PDB entry 1Q7Y | X-ray diffraction, 3.20 A resolution | chains A and E of the 31 polymer chains in the assembly

Chain A:
Molecule: 23S ribosomal RNA
From: Haloarcula marismortui
Sequence (2922 nucleotides; each row starts with the number of its first residue):
     2 UUGGCUACUA UGCCAGCUGG UGGAUUGCUC GGCUCAGGCG CUGAUGAAGG ACGUGCCAAG
    62 CUGCGAUAAG CCAUGGGGAG CCGCACGGAG GCGAAGAACC AUGGAUUUCC GAAUGAGAAU
   122 CUCUCUAACA AUUGCUUCGC GCAAUGAGGA ACCCCGAGAA CUGAAACAUC UCAGUAUCGG
   182 GAGGAACAGA AAACGCAAUG UGAUGUCGUU AGUAACCGCG AGUGAACGCG AUACAGCCCA
   242 AACCGAAGCC CUCACGGGCA AUGUGGUGUC AGGGCUACCU CUCAUCAGCC GACCGUCUCG
   302 ACGAAGUCUC UUGGAACAGA GCGUGAUACA GGGUGACAAC CCCGUACUCG AGACCAGUAC
   362 GACGUGCGGU AGUGCCAGAG UAGCGGGGGU UGGAUAUCCC UCGCGAAUAA CGCAGGCAUC
   422 GACUGCGAAG GCUAAACACA ACCUGAGACC GAUAGUGAAC AAGUAGUGUG AACGAACGCU
   482 GCAAAGUACC CUCAGAAGGG AGGCGAAAUA GAGCAUGAAA UCAGUUGGCG AUCGAGCGAC
   542 AGGGCAUACA AGGUCCCUCG ACGAAUGACC GACGCGCGAG CGUCCAGUAA GACUCACGGG
   602 AAGCCGAUGU UCUGUCGUAC GUUUUGAAAA ACGAGCCAGG GAGUGUGUCU GCAUGGCAAG
   662 UCUAACCGGA GUAUCCGGGG AGGCACAGGG AAACCGACAU GGCCGCAGGG CUUUGCCCGA
   722 GGGCCGCCGU CUUCAAGGGC GGGGAGCCAU GUGGACACGA CCCGAAUCCG GACGAUCUAC
   782 GCAUGGACAA GAUGAAGCGU GCCGAAAGGC ACGUGGAAGU CUGUUAGAGU UGGUGUCCUA
   842 CAAUACCCUC UCGUGAUCUA UGUGUAGGGG UGAAAGGCCC AUCGAGUCCG GCAACAGCUG
   902 GUUCCAAUCG AAACAUGUCG AAGCAUGACC UCCGCCGAGG UAGUCUGUGA GGUAGAGCGA
   962 CCGAUUGGUG UGUCCGCCUC CGAGAGGAGU CGGCACACCU GUCAAACUCC AAACUUACAG
  1022 ACGCCGUUUG ACGCGGGGAU UCCGGUGCGC GGGGUAAGCC UGUGUACCAG GAGGGGAACA
  1082 ACCCAGAGAU AGGUUAAGGU CCCCAAGUGU GGAUUAAGUG UAAUCCUCUG AAGGUGGUCU
  1142 CGAGCCCUAG ACAGCCGGGA GGUGAGCUUA GAAGCAGCUA CCCUCUAAGA AAAGCGUAAC
  1202 AGCUUACCGG CCGAGGUUUG AGGCGCCCAA AAUGAUCGGG ACUCAAAUCC ACCACCGAGA
  1262 CCUGUCCGUA CCACUCAUAC UGGUAAUCGA GUAGAUUGGC GCUCUAAUUG GAUGGAAGUA
  1322 GGGGUGAAAA CUCCUAUGGA CCGAUUAGUG ACGAAAAUCC UGGCCAUAGU AGCAGCGAUA
  1382 GUCGGGUGAG AACCCCGACG GCCUAAUGGA UAAGGGUUCC UCAGCACUGC UGAUCAGCUG
  1442 AGGGUUAGCC GGUCCUAAGU CAUACCGCAA CUCGACUAUG ACGAAAUGGG AAACGGGUUA
  1502 AUAUUCCCGU GCCACUAUGC AGUGAAAGUU GACGCCCUGG GGUCGAUCAC GCUGGGCAUU
  1562 CGCCCAGUCG AACCGUCCAA CUCCGUGGAA GCCGUAAUGG CAGGAAGCGG ACGAACGGCG
  1622 GCAUAGGGAA ACGUGAUUCA ACCUGGGGCC CAUGAAAAGA CGAGCAUAGU GUCCGUACCG
  1682 AGAACCGACA CAGGUGUCCA UGGCGGCGAA AGCCAAGGCC UGUCGGGAGC AACCAACGUU
  1742 AGGGAAUUCG GCAAGUUAGU CCCGUACCUU CGGAAGAAGG GAUGCCUGCU CCGGAACGGA
  1802 GCAGGUCGCA GUGACUCGGA AGCUCGGACU GUCUAGUAAC AACAUAGGUG ACCGCAAAUC
  1862 CGCAAGGACU CGUACGGUCA CUGAAUCCUG CCCAGUGCAG GUAUCUGAAC ACCUCGUACA
  1922 AGAGGACGAA GGACCUGUCA ACGGCGGGGG UAACUAUGAC CCUCUUAAGG UAGCGUAGUA
  1982 CCUUGCCGCA UCAGUAGCGG CUUGCAUGAA UGGAUUAACC AGAGCUUCAC UGUCCCAACG
  2042 UUGGGCCCGG UGAACUGUAC AUUCCAGUGC GGAGUCUGGA GACACCCAGG GGGAAGCGAA
  2102 GACCCUAUGG AGCUUUACUG CAGGCUGUCG CUGAGACGUG GUCGCCGAUG UGCAGCAUAG
  2162 GUAGGAGACA CUACACAGGU ACCCGCGCUA GCGGGCCACC GAGUCAACAG UGAAAUACUA
  2222 CCCGUCGGUG ACUGCGACUC UCACUCCGGG AGGAGGACAC CGAUAGCCGG GCAGUUUGAC
  2282 UGGGGCGGUA CGCGCUCGAA AAGAUAUCGA GCGCGCCCUA UGGCUAUCUC AGCCGGGACA
  2342 GAGACCCGGC GAAGAGUGCA AGAGCAAAAG AUAGCUUGAC AGUGUUCUUC CCAACGAGGA
  2402 ACGCUGACGC GAAAGCGUGG UCUAGCGAAC CAAUUAGCCU GCUUGAUGCG GGCAAUUGAU
  2462 GACAGAAAAG CUACCCUAGG GAUAACAGAG UCGUCACUCG CAAGAGCACA UAUCGACCGA
  2522 GUGGCUUGCU ACCUCGAUGU CGGUUCCCUC CAUCCUGCCC GUGCAGAAGC GGGCAAGGGU
  2582 GAGGUUGUUC GCCUAUUAAA GGAGGUCGUG AGCUGGGUUU AGACCGUCGU GAGACAGGUC
  2642 GGCUGCUAUC UACUGGGUGU GUAAUGGUGU CUGACAAGAA CGACCGUAUA GUACGAGAGG
  2702 AACUACGGUU GGUGGCCACU GGUGUACCGG UUGUUCGAGA GAGCACGUGC CGGGUAGCCA
  2762 CGCCACACGG GGUAAGAGCU GAACGCAUCU AAGCUCGAAA CCCACUUGGA AAAGAGACAC
  2822 CGCCGAGGUC CCGCGUACAA GACGCGGUCG AUAGACUCGG GGUGUGCGCG UCGAGGUAAC
  2882 GAGACGUUAA GCCCACGAGC ACUAACAGAC CAAAGCCAUC AU
Unresolved in the structure: 2-9, 126-127, 715, 971-998, 1560, 1952-1963, 2137-2236, 2339-2343, 2665-2666, 2915-2923
Metal / ion sites: Mg2+ site 1 near G28 (its only coordinating residue here); Na+ site 1 near C40 (its only coordinating residue here); Na+ site 2 near A45 (its only coordinating residue here); Na+ site 3: G56, A59, G61; Na+ site 4: G66, U108; Mg2+ site 2 near U115 (its only coordinating residue here); Na+ site 5 near C141 (its only coordinating residue here); Mg2+ site 3: C162, U2276; Na+ site 6: A165, A166, A167; Mg2+ site 4: A166, G219; Mg2+ site 5 near C168 (its only coordinating residue here); Na+ site 7: U170, C218, G221; 2 more K+ sites not listed; 75 more Mg2+ sites not listed; 64 more Na+ sites not listed
Small-molecule neighbours: puromycin (PUY): G2102, A2486, C2487, G2540, U2541, C2542, G2588, G2618, U2619, U2620, A2637
Reported in the primary citation:
  - binding site for CCdA-P-Puromycin: G2284, G2285
  - catalytic residues: A2486 (proposed by the authors, not directly observed)

Chain E:
Protein: 50S ribosomal protein L4E
From: Haloarcula marismortui
UniProt: P12735 (RL4_HALMA); residues 1-246 here = UniProt positions 1-246
Chain sequence (246 residues; row label = number of the first residue in the row):
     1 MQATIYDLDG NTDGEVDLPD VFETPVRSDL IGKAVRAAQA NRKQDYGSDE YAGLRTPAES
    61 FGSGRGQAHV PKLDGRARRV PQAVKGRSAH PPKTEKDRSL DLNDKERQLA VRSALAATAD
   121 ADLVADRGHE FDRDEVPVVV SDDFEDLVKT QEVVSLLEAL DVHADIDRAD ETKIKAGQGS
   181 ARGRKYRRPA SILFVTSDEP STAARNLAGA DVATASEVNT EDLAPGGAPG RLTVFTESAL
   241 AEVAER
Metal / ion sites: Na+: Asp45, Lys96

Interface between chain A and chain E:
Pairs across the interface (224; chain A residue first):
  C29(A) - Gln178(E)  phosphate contact
  U30(A) - Ala181(E)  phosphate contact
  C34(A) - Gly47(E)  hydrogen bond to the sugar
  C34(A) - Ser48(E)  sugar contact
  C34(A) - Asp49(E)  hydrogen bond to the phosphate
  U35(A) - Asp45(E)  hydrogen bond to the sugar
  U35(A) - Tyr46(E)  sugar contact
  U35(A) - Gly47(E)  sugar contact
  U35(A) - Asp49(E)  phosphate contact
  U35(A) - Thr94(E)  hydrogen bond to the phosphate
  C36(A) - Asp45(E)  sugar contact
  C36(A) - Thr94(E)  phosphate contact
  G326(A) - Gln151(E)  hydrogen bond to the phosphate
  G326(A) - Asn206(E)  base contact
  A327(A) - Lys149(E)  salt bridge to the phosphate
  A327(A) - Thr150(E)  sugar contact
  A327(A) - Gln151(E)  hydrogen bond to the base
  A327(A) - Val154(E)  base contact
  A327(A) - Asn206(E)  hydrogen bond to the base
  A327(A) - Leu207(E)  base contact
  U328(A) - Val148(E)  phosphate contact
  U328(A) - Lys149(E)  salt bridge to the phosphate
  U328(A) - Thr150(E)  hydrogen bond to the phosphate
  U328(A) - Thr202(E)  sugar contact
  U328(A) - Arg205(E)  hydrogen bond to the phosphate
  A329(A) - Arg205(E)  salt bridge to the phosphate
  A329(A) - Asn206(E)  phosphate contact
  C330(A) - Asp170(E)  base contact
  C330(A) - Arg188(E)  base contact
  C330(A) - Asn206(E)  hydrogen bond to the sugar
  G333(A) - Lys185(E)  phosphate contact
  G333(A) - Tyr186(E)  phosphate contact
  C338(A) - Ile174(E)  sugar contact
  A339(A) - Thr172(E)  phosphate contact
  A339(A) - Lys185(E)  salt bridge to the phosphate
  A339(A) - Tyr186(E)  hydrogen bond to the phosphate
  A347(A) - Arg205(E)  hydrogen bond to the sugar
  A447(A) - Gln44(E)  hydrogen bond to the sugar
  G448(A) - Gln44(E)  hydrogen bond to the sugar
  G448(A) - Arg184(E)  hydrogen bond to the sugar
  A449(A) - Lys43(E)  base contact
  A449(A) - Gln44(E)  hydrogen bond to the phosphate
  A449(A) - Arg184(E)  hydrogen bond to the phosphate
  C450(A) - Tyr46(E)  sugar contact
  C450(A) - Arg182(E)  salt bridge to the phosphate
  C450(A) - Arg184(E)  salt bridge to the phosphate
  C451(A) - Arg182(E)  salt bridge to the phosphate
  G452(A) - Gln178(E)  hydrogen bond to the sugar
  G452(A) - Arg182(E)  hydrogen bond to the base
  U454(A) - Val84(E)  base contact
  A455(A) - Val84(E)  phosphate contact
  A455(A) - Lys85(E)  hydrogen bond to the phosphate
  G456(A) - Ser88(E)  phosphate contact
  U457(A) - Ser48(E)  phosphate contact
  U457(A) - Asp49(E)  hydrogen bond to the phosphate
  U457(A) - Ala52(E)  phosphate contact
  U457(A) - Arg55(E)  hydrogen bond to the phosphate
  G458(A) - Ala52(E)  phosphate contact
  G458(A) - Gly53(E)  hydrogen bond to the phosphate
  G458(A) - Arg55(E)  salt bridge to the phosphate
  G458(A) - Lys85(E)  hydrogen bond to the phosphate
  A459(A) - Lys85(E)  salt bridge to the phosphate
  G467(A) - Asp74(E)  base contact
  C474(A) - Pro57(E)  phosphate contact
  C474(A) - Leu73(E)  phosphate contact
  C474(A) - Asp74(E)  hydrogen bond to the sugar
  G475(A) - Thr56(E)  hydrogen bond to the phosphate
  G475(A) - Pro57(E)  phosphate contact
  G475(A) - Leu73(E)  phosphate contact
  G475(A) - Asp74(E)  sugar contact
  A476(A) - Arg76(E)  sugar contact
  A476(A) - Arg78(E)  salt bridge to the phosphate
  A477(A) - Lys85(E)  salt bridge to the phosphate
  G640(A) - Val84(E)  base contact
  G641(A) - Gln82(E)  hydrogen bond to the base
  G642(A) - Pro81(E)  sugar contact
  G642(A) - Gln82(E)  sugar contact
  A643(A) - Ala89(E)  sugar contact
  A643(A) - His90(E)  phosphate contact
  G644(A) - His90(E)  sugar contact
  U645(A) - His90(E)  sugar contact
  U645(A) - Lys93(E)  hydrogen bond to the sugar
  G646(A) - Lys93(E)  hydrogen bond to the sugar
  G646(A) - Glu95(E)  sugar contact
  G646(A) - Lys96(E)  salt bridge to the phosphate
  U647(A) - Glu95(E)  sugar contact
  U647(A) - Lys96(E)  phosphate contact
  U647(A) - Asp97(E)  hydrogen bond to the phosphate
  G656(A) - Arg27(E)  phosphate contact
  G656(A) - Leu30(E)  sugar contact
  G656(A) - Asn103(E)  base contact
  G656(A) - Glu106(E)  hydrogen bond to the base
  G657(A) - Arg27(E)  salt bridge to the phosphate
  G657(A) - Leu30(E)  sugar contact
  G657(A) - Asn103(E)  hydrogen bond to the base
  G657(A) - Lys105(E)  sugar contact
  G657(A) - Glu106(E)  sugar contact
  C658(A) - Lys105(E)  hydrogen bond to the sugar
  U662(A) - Lys105(E)  salt bridge to the phosphate
  C663(A) - Asn103(E)  hydrogen bond to the phosphate
  C663(A) - Lys105(E)  salt bridge to the phosphate
  U664(A) - Leu102(E)  phosphate contact
  U664(A) - Asn103(E)  phosphate contact
  U664(A) - Asp104(E)  hydrogen bond to the phosphate
  G670(A) - Glu217(E)  hydrogen bond to the base
  A671(A) - Glu217(E)  hydrogen bond to the sugar
  G672(A) - Pro200(E)  base contact
  G672(A) - Ala213(E)  base contact
  G672(A) - Thr214(E)  hydrogen bond to the base
  G672(A) - Glu217(E)  base contact
  G672(A) - Val218(E)  hydrogen bond to the base
  G672(A) - Asn219(E)  base contact
  G672(A) - Asp222(E)  hydrogen bond to the base
  A674(A) - Gln44(E)  hydrogen bond to the base
  U675(A) - Ala38(E)  hydrogen bond to the sugar
  U675(A) - Asn41(E)  phosphate contact
  U675(A) - Arg42(E)  hydrogen bond to the sugar
  C676(A) - Ala37(E)  phosphate contact
  C676(A) - Ala38(E)  phosphate contact
  C676(A) - Asn41(E)  hydrogen bond to the phosphate
  C676(A) - Glu217(E)  sugar contact
  C676(A) - Asn219(E)  hydrogen bond to the sugar
  C677(A) - Arg107(E)  salt bridge to the phosphate
  C677(A) - Ser216(E)  hydrogen bond to the sugar
  C677(A) - Glu217(E)  sugar contact
  C677(A) - Arg246(E)  sugar contact
  G678(A) - Arg107(E)  salt bridge to the phosphate
  G678(A) - Gln108(E)  hydrogen bond to the phosphate
  C749(A) - Asn103(E)  hydrogen bond to the sugar
  A750(A) - Lys33(E)  sugar contact
  A750(A) - Asp101(E)  hydrogen bond to the sugar
  A750(A) - Asn103(E)  sugar contact
  U751(A) - Leu100(E)  sugar contact
  U751(A) - Asp101(E)  hydrogen bond to the phosphate
  C762(A) - His90(E)  hydrogen bond to the sugar
  C763(A) - Pro81(E)  phosphate contact
  C763(A) - Arg87(E)  phosphate contact
  C763(A) - His90(E)  phosphate contact
  C764(A) - His69(E)  sugar contact
  C764(A) - Val80(E)  phosphate contact
  C764(A) - Pro81(E)  sugar contact
  C764(A) - Gln82(E)  sugar contact
  C764(A) - Arg87(E)  salt bridge to the phosphate
  G765(A) - Ser60(E)  phosphate contact
  G765(A) - His69(E)  hydrogen bond to the sugar
  G765(A) - Pro71(E)  phosphate contact
  G765(A) - Val80(E)  phosphate contact
  A766(A) - Ser60(E)  hydrogen bond to the phosphate
  A766(A) - Gly62(E)  phosphate contact
  A766(A) - His69(E)  phosphate contact
  C890(A) - Pro57(E)  phosphate contact
  G891(A) - Pro57(E)  phosphate contact
  A894(A) - Leu54(E)  base contact
  A894(A) - Arg87(E)  hydrogen bond to the base
  C1305(A) - Gly177(E)  phosphate contact
  C1305(A) - Gln178(E)  hydrogen bond to the phosphate
  C1305(A) - Gly179(E)  phosphate contact
  C1305(A) - Arg184(E)  hydrogen bond to the phosphate
  U1306(A) - Lys43(E)  sugar contact
  U1306(A) - Lys175(E)  salt bridge to the phosphate
  U1306(A) - Gly179(E)  phosphate contact
  U1306(A) - Arg184(E)  salt bridge to the phosphate
  A1307(A) - Gln39(E)  hydrogen bond to the sugar
  A1307(A) - Lys175(E)  salt bridge to the phosphate
  A1307(A) - Gly226(E)  sugar contact
  A1308(A) - Arg127(E)  hydrogen bond to the phosphate
  A1308(A) - Arg187(E)  salt bridge to the phosphate
  A1308(A) - Pro225(E)  sugar contact
  A1308(A) - Gly226(E)  sugar contact
  A1308(A) - Ala228(E)  sugar contact
  U1309(A) - Arg127(E)  salt bridge to the phosphate
  U1309(A) - Gly128(E)  phosphate contact
  U1309(A) - Arg168(E)  salt bridge to the phosphate
  U1309(A) - Arg187(E)  salt bridge to the phosphate
  U1309(A) - Pro189(E)  phosphate contact
  U1309(A) - Ala190(E)  hydrogen bond to the phosphate
  U1310(A) - Gly128(E)  phosphate contact
  U1310(A) - Arg168(E)  salt bridge to the phosphate
  U1310(A) - Lys173(E)  base contact
  U1310(A) - Arg187(E)  base contact
  G1311(A) - Lys173(E)  base contact
  C1342(A) - Ile174(E)  base contact
  C1343(A) - Lys173(E)  base contact
  C1343(A) - Ile174(E)  hydrogen bond to the base
  C1343(A) - Lys175(E)  base contact
  C1343(A) - Ala176(E)  base contact
  C1343(A) - Gly177(E)  hydrogen bond to the phosphate
  G1344(A) - Lys173(E)  hydrogen bond to the base
  G1344(A) - Ala176(E)  phosphate contact
  A1348(A) - Arg36(E)  hydrogen bond to the sugar
  G1349(A) - Arg36(E)  phosphate contact
  G1351(A) - Tyr46(E)  sugar contact
  G1351(A) - Lys96(E)  salt bridge to the phosphate
  A1352(A) - Tyr46(E)  hydrogen bond to the phosphate
  A1352(A) - Ser48(E)  base contact
  A1352(A) - Ser88(E)  hydrogen bond to the base
  A1352(A) - His90(E)  sugar contact
  A1352(A) - Pro91(E)  sugar contact
  A1352(A) - Pro92(E)  phosphate contact
  A1358(A) - Gln82(E)  base contact
  U1359(A) - Ser63(E)  base contact
  U1359(A) - Gly66(E)  base contact
  U1359(A) - Gln67(E)  hydrogen bond to the base
  U1359(A) - Ala68(E)  phosphate contact
  U1359(A) - His69(E)  hydrogen bond to the base
  C1360(A) - Ala68(E)  phosphate contact
  C1360(A) - Val70(E)  sugar contact
  C1360(A) - Gln82(E)  hydrogen bond to the sugar
  C1361(A) - Val70(E)  sugar contact
  C1361(A) - Ala77(E)  phosphate contact
  C1361(A) - Gln82(E)  sugar contact
  C1361(A) - Ala83(E)  sugar contact
  C1361(A) - Val84(E)  hydrogen bond to the sugar
  U1362(A) - Arg76(E)  hydrogen bond to the phosphate
  U1362(A) - Ala77(E)  hydrogen bond to the phosphate
  U1362(A) - Val84(E)  sugar contact
  G1363(A) - Arg76(E)  salt bridge to the phosphate
  A2100(A) - Gly64(E)  phosphate contact
  A2100(A) - Arg65(E)  phosphate contact
  A2101(A) - Ser63(E)  sugar contact
  A2101(A) - Gly64(E)  hydrogen bond to the phosphate
  A2101(A) - Arg65(E)  hydrogen bond to the phosphate
  A2101(A) - Gly66(E)  hydrogen bond to the phosphate
  A2479(A) - Ser63(E)  phosphate contact
Other interface residues (no listed pair), chain A (96 interface residues in all): A331, G332, C348, G680, G752, G760, A761, A767, A1345
Other interface residues (no listed pair), chain E (118 interface residues in all): Ala40, Glu50, Tyr51, Lys72, Gly86, Ser99, Leu109, Ser180, Gly183, Ala203, Ala208, Glu221

Summary:
96 residues of chain A and 118 residues of chain E are in contact, with 74 hydrogen bonds and 28 salt bridges.
Polar pairs include A327(A)-Gln151(E), A327(A)-Asn206(E) and G452(A)-Arg182(E). Chain A binds puromycin.
G56(A), A59(A) and G61(A) coordinate Na+ site 3. The paper reports the catalytic residue A2486(A); a binding
site for CCdA-P-Puromycin at G2284(A) and G2285(A).
Chain A is 23S ribosomal RNA and chain E is 50S ribosomal protein L4E, both from Haloarcula marismortui; the
structure, Crystal Structure of CCdAP-Puromycin bound at the Peptidyl transferase center of the 50S ribosomal
subunit, was determined by X-ray diffraction (same publication as 1Q81, 1Q82, 1Q86 and 1M90).
